Entry 3NVC (X-ray diffraction, 2.45 A resolution); this record covers chain A.

Chain A:
Molecule: Gentisate 1,2-Dioxygenase
From: Pseudaminobacter salicylatoxidans
Notes: EC 1.13.11.4
Reference sequence: Q67FT0 (Q67FT0_9RHIZ); numbering as in UniProt (aligned over 1-368)
Chain sequence (368 residues; each row starts with the number of its first residue):
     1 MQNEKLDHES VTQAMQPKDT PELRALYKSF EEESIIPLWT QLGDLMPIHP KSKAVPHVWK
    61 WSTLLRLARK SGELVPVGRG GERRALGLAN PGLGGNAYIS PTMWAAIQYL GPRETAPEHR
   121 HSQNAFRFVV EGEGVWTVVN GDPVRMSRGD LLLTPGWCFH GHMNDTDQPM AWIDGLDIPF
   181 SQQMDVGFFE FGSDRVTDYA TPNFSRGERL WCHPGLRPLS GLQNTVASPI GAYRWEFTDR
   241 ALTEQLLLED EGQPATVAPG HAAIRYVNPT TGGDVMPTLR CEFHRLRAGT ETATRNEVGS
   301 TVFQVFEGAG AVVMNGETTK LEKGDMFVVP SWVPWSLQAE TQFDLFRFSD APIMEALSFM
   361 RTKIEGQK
Not modelled in the structure: 1-14, 194-197, 368
Construct notes: engineered mutation A106 (Gly in Q67FT0); conflict M163 (His in Q67FT0)
Metal / ion sites: Fe2+: H119, H121, H160 (together with 2-hydroxybenzoic acid)
Residues lining bound ligands: 2-hydroxybenzoic acid (SAL): L38, M46, W104, Q108, H119, H121, A125, R127, H160, D174, L176, I178

In short:
Ligands of chain A: 2-hydroxybenzoic acid. H119, H121 and H160 form the Fe2+ site.
Chain A is Gentisate 1,2-Dioxygenase (Pseudaminobacter salicylatoxidans); the structure, Crystal Structure of
Salicylate 1,2-dioxygenase G106A mutant from Pseudoaminobacter salicylatoxidans in complex with salicylate,
was determined by X-ray diffraction (same publication as 3NST and 3NW4).
